PDB entry 4MXO | X-ray diffraction, 2.10 A resolution | chain A

== Chain A ==
Protein: Proto-oncogene tyrosine-protein kinase Src
Source organism: Homo sapiens
Notes: EC 2.7.10.2; fragment: Kinase domain
UniProtKB: P12931 (SRC_HUMAN); residues 251-533 here correspond to UniProt positions 254-536 (UniProt number = residue number + 3)
Chain sequence (286 residues; numbered 248 to 533; the number before each row is that of its first residue):
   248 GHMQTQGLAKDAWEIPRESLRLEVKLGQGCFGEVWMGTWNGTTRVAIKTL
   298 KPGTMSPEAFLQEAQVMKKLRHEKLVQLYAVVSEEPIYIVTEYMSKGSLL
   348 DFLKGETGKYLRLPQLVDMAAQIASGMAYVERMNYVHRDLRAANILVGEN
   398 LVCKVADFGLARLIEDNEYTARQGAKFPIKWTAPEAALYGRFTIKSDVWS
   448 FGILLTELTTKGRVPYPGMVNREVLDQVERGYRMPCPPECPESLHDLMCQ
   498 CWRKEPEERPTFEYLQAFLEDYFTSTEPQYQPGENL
Not modelled in the structure: 248-256, 413-423
Construct notes: expression tag (248-250)
Small-molecule neighbours: Bosutinib (DB8; 4-[(2,4-dichloro-5-methoxyphenyl)amino]-6-methoxy-7-[3-(4-methylpiperazin-1-yl)propoxy]quinoline-3-carbonitrile): Leu-273, Val-281, Ala-293, Ile-294, Lys-295, Glu-310, Met-314, Val-323, Ile-336, Val-337, Thr-338, Glu-339, Tyr-340, Met-341, Ser-342, Lys-343, Gly-344, Leu-393, Ala-403, Asp-404
Swiss-Prot annotation at these positions:
  - active site: Asp-386 (Proton acceptor)
  - binding site (ATP): Leu-273 to Val-281, Lys-295
  - modified residue (Phosphotyrosine): Tyr-416, Tyr-527
Reported in the primary citation:
  - binding site for Bosutinib: Thr-338
  - contacts within the chain: Thr-338/Glu-339 (hydrogen bond)
  - specificity-determining residues: Thr-338, Ala-403
  - mutagenesis - M314L/T338M (30-fold), V323L, T338I, A403T (40-fold): decreased binding to Bosutinib

== In short ==
Bound to chain A: Bosutinib. Curated annotation (UniProt) lists active-site residue Asp-386 and 10 ATP-binding
residues. The paper reports a binding site for Bosutinib at Thr-338; M314L/T338M, V323L and T338I, among
others, reduce binding to Bosutinib.
Chain A is Proto-oncogene tyrosine-protein kinase Src (Homo sapiens); the structure, human Src kinase bound to
kinase inhibitor bosutinib, was determined by X-ray diffraction together with 4MXY, 4MXX and 4MXZ from the
same study.
